PDB entry 9ERK | electron microscopy, 2.80 A resolution | chains B and D of the 6 polymer chains in the assembly

# Chain B
Molecule: Na(+)-translocating ferredoxin:NAD(+) oxidoreductase complex subunit B
Source organism: Acetobacterium woodii DSM 1030
Notes: EC 7.2.1.2
Reference sequence: H6LC27 (RNFB_ACEWD); numbering as in UniProt (aligned over 1-333)
Chain sequence (333 residues; numbered 1 to 333; the number before each row is that of its first residue):
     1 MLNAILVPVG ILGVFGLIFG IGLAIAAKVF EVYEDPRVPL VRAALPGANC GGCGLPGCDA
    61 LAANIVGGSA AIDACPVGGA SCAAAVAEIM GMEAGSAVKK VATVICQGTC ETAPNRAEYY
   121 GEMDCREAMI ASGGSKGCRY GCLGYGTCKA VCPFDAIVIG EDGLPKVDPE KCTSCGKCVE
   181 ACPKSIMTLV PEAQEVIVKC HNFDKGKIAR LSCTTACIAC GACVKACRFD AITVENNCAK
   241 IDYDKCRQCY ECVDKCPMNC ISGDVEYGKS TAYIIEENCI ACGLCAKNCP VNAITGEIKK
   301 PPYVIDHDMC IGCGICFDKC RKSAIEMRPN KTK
Metal / ion sites: 4Fe-4S cluster Fe site 1: C50, C53, C58, C75; 4Fe-4S cluster Fe site 2: C106, C138, C200, C213; 4Fe-4S cluster Fe site 3: C125, C142, C148, C182; 4Fe-4S cluster Fe site 4: C152, C172, C175, C178; 4Fe-4S cluster Fe site 5: C217, C220, C223, C256; 4Fe-4S cluster Fe site 6: C227, C246, C252; 4Fe-4S cluster Fe site 7: C279, C282, C285, C320; 4Fe-4S cluster Fe site 8: C289, C310, C313, C316
Residues lining bound ligands:
  - 4Fe-4S cluster (SF4), molecule 1: P46, G47, A48, N49, C50, G51, G52, C53, C58, L61, C75, V77
  - 4Fe-4S cluster (SF4), molecule 2: A102, C152, P153, F154, A156, I157, V167, K171, C172, T173, C175, G176, K177, C178
  - 4Fe-4S cluster (SF4), molecule 3: C106, Q107, G108, A113, K136, C138, Y140, G141, K199, C200, H201, N202, C213, T215, A216
  - 4Fe-4S cluster (SF4), molecule 4: C125, C142, L143, G144, Y145, G146, T147, C148, P165, C182, P183, K184, I186, M187
  - 4Fe-4S cluster (SF4), molecule 5: V196, C227, F229, A231, I232, I241, K245, C246, R247, Q248, C249, Y250, E251, C252
  - 4Fe-4S cluster (SF4), molecule 6: C217, I218, A219, C220, G221, A222, C223, V234, A239, C256, P257, M258, C260, I261
  - 4Fe-4S cluster (SF4), molecule 7: T271, C289, P290, V291, I294, C310, G312, C313, G314, I315, C316, M327
  - 4Fe-4S cluster (SF4), molecule 8: I274, C279, C282, G283, L284, C285, Y303, C320, R321, I325
UniProt features mapped onto this chain:
  - region: M1 to A27 (Hydrophobic)
  - binding site ([4Fe-4S] cluster): C50, C53, C58, C75, C138, C142, C148, C152, C172, C175, C178, C182, C217, C220, C223, C227, C246, C249, C252, C256 and 8 more in UniProt

# Chain D
Molecule: Na(+)-translocating ferredoxin:NAD(+) oxidoreductase complex subunit D
Source organism: Acetobacterium woodii DSM 1030
Notes: EC 7.2.1.2
Reference sequence: H6LC31 (RNFD_ACEWD); residues 1-318 here = UniProt positions 1-318
Chain sequence (318 residues; numbered 1 to 318; the number before each row is that of its first residue):
     1 MNELNLTVSS SPHIRAKHST ASIMQNVIIA LLPALAVAGY VFGLWALALV AICVISSVAT
    61 EAVIQKLLKK PITVNDWSAV VTGVLLAFNL PINAPWWIGV VGSVFAIAIV KQCFGGLGQN
   121 FINPALAARA FLLASWPGHM TSTAYIPLTD TVTTATPLAL LKAGETGSMP STLDLFTGLN
   181 GVYGCIGEIS ALALLIGGLY LIYKGIISWR IPTIYLLTIA IFALLVGQDP IVHMVSGGVM
   241 LGAFFMATDY ASSPVTAKGQ IIYAIGCGLI TMIIRLYGGY PEGCSYSILL MNVATPLIER
   301 FTKERIYGVT KIKKEAKA
Covalent attachments: flavin mononucleotide (FMN) linked to T156
Residues lining bound ligands:
  - FMN (flavin mononucleotide): N89, R129, Y145, P157, L158, A159, G184, C185, E188, G237, G238, L241, G242, M246, Y280, P281, E282, G283, C284, S285, Y286
  - riboflavin (RBF): I23, M24, V27, S78, V81, T82, L85, K111, G116, L117, G118, N120, N123, P124, A125, I206, I207, F245, M246, T248, D249, Y250, A251
UniProt features mapped onto this chain:
  - modified residue: T156 (FMN phosphoryl threonine)
What the authors report for this chain:
  - mutagenesis - F245A: unchanged growth
  - mutagenesis - N123A, D249A: abolished growth
  - mutagenesis - N123A, D249A: abolished catalytic activity

# Interface between chain B and chain D
Pairs across the interface (9; chain B residue first):
  R116(B) - N5(D)
  A117(B) - L6(D)
  E118(B) - N5(D)
  E118(B) - L6(D)  hydrogen bond (backbone-backbone)
  E118(B) - T7(D)
  E118(B) - V8(D)  hydrogen bond (backbone-backbone)
  Y119(B) - V8(D)
  Y120(B) - V8(D)  hydrogen bond (backbone-backbone)
  Y120(B) - S9(D)
Also at the interface, not in a pair above, chain B (8 interface residues in all): I130, A131, S135
Also at the interface, not in a pair above, chain D (6 interface residues in all): S10

# In short
8 residues of chain B and 6 residues of chain D are in contact, with 3 hydrogen bonds. Main-chain hydrogen
bonds include E118(B)-L6(D), E118(B)-V8(D) and Y120(B)-V8(D). Ligands of chain B: 8 copies of 4Fe-4S cluster.
The paper reports that N123A and D249A of chain D abolish growth; N123A and D249A of chain D abolish catalytic
activity.
Here chain B is Na(+)-translocating ferredoxin:NAD(+) oxidoreductase complex subunit B and chain D is
Na(+)-translocating ferredoxin:NAD(+) oxidoreductase complex subunit D, both from Acetobacterium woodii DSM
1030. Entry 9ERK (Cryo-EM structure of sodium pumping Rnf complex from Acetobacterium woodii reduced with low
potential ferredoxin (consensus ...) was determined by electron microscopy, deposited together with 9ERI, 9ERJ
and 9ERL.
